PDB entry 7Y4W | electron microscopy, 3.67 A resolution | chains B and D of the 10 polymer chains in the assembly

[Chain B (and D)]
Protein: Transitional endoplasmic reticulum ATPase
From: Homo sapiens
Notes: EC 3.6.4.6; chain D of this document is another copy of the same molecule, construct and numbering; everything in this record applies to it too
UniProtKB: P55072 (TERA_HUMAN); residues 21-806 here = UniProt positions 21-806
Sequence (787 residues; numbered 20 to 806; the number before each row is that of its first residue):
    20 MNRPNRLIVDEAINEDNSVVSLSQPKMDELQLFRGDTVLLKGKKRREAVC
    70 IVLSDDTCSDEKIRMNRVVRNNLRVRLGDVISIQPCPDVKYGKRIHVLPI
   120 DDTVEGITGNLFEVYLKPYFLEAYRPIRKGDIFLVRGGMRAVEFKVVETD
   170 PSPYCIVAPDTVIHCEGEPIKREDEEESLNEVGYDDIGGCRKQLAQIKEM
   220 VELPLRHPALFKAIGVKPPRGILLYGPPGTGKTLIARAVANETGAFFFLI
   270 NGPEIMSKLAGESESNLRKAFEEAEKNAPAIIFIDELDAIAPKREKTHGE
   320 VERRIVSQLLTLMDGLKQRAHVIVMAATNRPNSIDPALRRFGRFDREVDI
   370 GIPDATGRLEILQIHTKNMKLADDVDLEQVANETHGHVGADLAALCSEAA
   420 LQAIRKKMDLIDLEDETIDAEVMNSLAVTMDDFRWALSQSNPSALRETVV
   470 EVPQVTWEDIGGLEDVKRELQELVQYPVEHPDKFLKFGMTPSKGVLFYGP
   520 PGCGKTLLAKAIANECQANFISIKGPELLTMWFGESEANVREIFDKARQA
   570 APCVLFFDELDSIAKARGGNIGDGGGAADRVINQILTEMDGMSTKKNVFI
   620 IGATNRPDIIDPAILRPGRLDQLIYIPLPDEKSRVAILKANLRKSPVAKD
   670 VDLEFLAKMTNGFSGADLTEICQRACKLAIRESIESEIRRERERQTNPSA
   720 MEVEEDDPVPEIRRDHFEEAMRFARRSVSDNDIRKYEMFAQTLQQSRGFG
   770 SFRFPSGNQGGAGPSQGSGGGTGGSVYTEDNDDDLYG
Unresolved in the structure: 20-21, 767-806 (chain D: 20-21, 765-806)
Sequence notes: initiating methionine (20)
Small-molecule neighbours: ADP (adenosine-5'-diphosphate): D205, I206, G207, P247, G248, T249, G250, K251, T252, L253, I380, H384, G408, A409, A412
Curated features (UniProtKB/Swiss-Prot):
  - region: T797 to G806 (Interaction with UBXN6)
  - motif: D802 to G806 (PIM motif)
  - binding site (ATP): P247 to L253, N348, H384, G521 to L526
  - modified residue: S37 (Phosphoserine), K315 (N6,N6,N6-trimethyllysine), T436 (Phosphothreonine), S462 (Phosphoserine), K502 (N6-acetyllysine), K505 (N6-acetyllysine), K668 (N6-acetyllysine), S702 (Phosphoserine), K754 (N6-acetyllysine), S770 (Phosphoserine), S775 (Phosphoserine), S787 (Phosphoserine), Y805 (Phosphotyrosine)

[Chain B / chain D interface]
Residue-residue contacts (66):
  G125(B) with A232(D)
  M158(B) with I233(D)
  R159(B) with A232(D), hydrogen bond (side chain-backbone)
  P272(B) with S326(D); T330(D)
  E273(B) with T330(D)
  S276(B) with R323(D); S326(D); Q327(D), hydrogen bond (side chain-backbone)
  A279(B) with R323(D)
  A308(B) with R313(D)
  K315(B) with R313(D); R322(D)
  H317(B) with H317(D)
  E402(B) with K614(D)
  H404(B) with K614(D)
  H406(B) with K614(D), hydrogen bond
  A409(B) with F360(D), hydrophobic
  D410(B) with F360(D)
  S416(B) with V235(D)
  E417(B) with R365(D), salt bridge
  L420(B) with F230(D), hydrophobic
  I423(B) with I233(D), hydrophobic
  R424(B) with E218(D), salt bridge
  L432(B) with H226(D); L229(D)
  D434(B) with R22(D)
  E435(B) with L229(D)
  I437(B) with L229(D), hydrophobic
  W454(B) with E218(D)
  S457(B) with K615(D), hydrogen bond (backbone-side chain)
  R465(B) with R560(D); E607(D), salt bridge
  P545(B) with N602(D), hydrogen bond (backbone-side chain); T606(D)
  L548(B) with N602(D)
  T549(B) with N602(D), hydrogen bond
  F552(B) with G595(D); R599(D)
  E554(B) with E556(D)
  N589(B) with G591(D)
  I590(B) with R586(D); G591(D); G594(D)
  D592(B) with G591(D); D592(D)
  S664(B) with K505(D)
  P665(B) with F506(D), hydrophobic
  Q692(B) with T509(D), hydrogen bond (side chain-backbone)
  C695(B) with M508(D)
  K696(B) with F503(D); M508(D)
  I699(B) with K502(D); F506(D), hydrophobic; M508(D), hydrophobic
  R700(B) with R487(D); E491(D); Y495(D)
  I703(B) with H499(D)
  E704(B) with Y495(D), hydrogen bond
  P729(B) with K505(D); F506(D), hydrophobic
  A743(B) with Q764(D)
  R744(B) with L762(D); Q764(D)
  R745(B) with Q764(D), hydrogen bond (backbone-side chain)
Other interface residues (no listed pair), chain B (64 interface residues in all): M275, L278, E305, E321, T403, V407, Q421, D431, R453, Q458, S462, E546, E578, A585, E706, S746
Other interface residues (no listed pair), chain D (51 interface residues in all): L222, K236, L329, R359, L504, D598, S612, R635, R638

[Summary]
Chain B and chain D form an interface of 64 and 51 residues respectively, with 9 hydrogen bonds and 3 salt
bridges. Among the polar pairs are E417(B)-R365(D), R424(B)-E218(D) and R465(B)-E607(D). Bound to chain B:
ADP.
Chain B and chain D are both Transitional endoplasmic reticulum ATPase (Homo sapiens); the structure, The
cryo-EM structure of human ERAD retro-translocation complex, was determined by electron microscopy, deposited
together with 7Y53 and 7Y59.
